4LF6 - chains A and J of the 21 polymer chains in the assembly; structure by X-ray diffraction, 3.31 A resolution.

[Chain A]
Molecule: 16S rRNA
From: Thermus thermophilus
Sequence (1522 nucleotides; each row starts with the number of its first residue; note: 43 numbers in that range are skipped by the numbering (no residue carries them; nothing is unmodelled there); a row labelled like 190A-190L holds insertion residues (190A, then the next letters in order); numbering starts at 0):
     0 UUUGUUGGAGAGUUUGAUCCUGGCUCAGGGUGAACGCUGGCGGCGUGCCU
    50 AAGACAUGCAAGUCGUGCGGG
    73 CCGCGGGGUUUU
    88 ACUCCG
    95 UGGUC
   101 AGCGGCGGACGGGUGAGUAACGCGUGGGU
  129A G
   130 ACCUACCCGGAAGAGGGGGACAACCCGGGGAAACUCGGGCUAAUCCCCCA
   180 UGUGGACCCGC
190A-190L CCCUUGGGGUGU
   191 GUCCAAAGGGCUUU
   216 GCCCGCUUCCGGAUGGGCCCGCGUCCCAUCAGCUAGUUGGUGGGGUAAUG
   266 GCCCACCAAGGCGACGACGGGUAGCCGGUCUGAGAGGAUGGCCGGCCACA
   316 GGGGCACUGAGACACGGGCCCCACUCCUACGGGAGGCAGCAGUUAGGAAU
   366 CUUCCGCAAUGGGCGCAAGCCUGACGGAGCGACGCCGCUUGGAGGAAGAA
   416 GCCCUUCGGGGUGUAAACUCCUGAA
   442 CCCGGGACGAAACCCCCGACGA
   474 GGGGACUGACGGUACCGGG
   494 GUAAUAGCGCCGGCCAACUCCGUGCCAGCAGCCGCGGUAAUACGGAGGGC
   544 GCGAGCGUUACCCGGAUUCACUGGGCGUAAAGGGCGUGUAGGCGGCCUGG
   594 GGCGUCCCAUGUGAAAGACCACGGCUCAACCGUGGGGGAGCGUGGGAUAC
   644 GCUCAGGCUAGACGGUGGGAGAGGGUGGUGGAAUUCCCGGAGUAGCGGUG
   694 AAAUGCGCAGAUACCGGGAGGAACGCCGAUGGCGAAGGCAGCCACCUGGU
   744 CCACCCGUGACGCUGAGGCGCGAAAGCGUGGGGAGCAAACCGGAUUAGAU
   794 ACCCGGGUAGUCCACGCCCUAAACGAUGCGCGCUAGGUCUCUGGGUCU
   848 CCUGGGGGCCGAAGCUAACGCGUUAAGCGCGCCGCCUGGGGAGUACGGCC
   898 GCAAGGCUGAAACUCAAAGGAAUUGACGGGGGCCCGCACAAGCGGUGGAG
   948 CAUGUGGUUUAAUUCGAAGXAACGCGAAGAACCUUACCAGGCCUUGACAU
   998 GCUAGG
 1003A G
  1004 AACCCGGGUGAAAGCCUGGGGUGCCCC
1030A-1030D GCGA
  1031 GGGGAGCCCUAGCACAGGUGCUGCAUGGCCGUCGUCAGCUCGUGCCGUGA
  1081 GGUGUUGGGUUAAGUCCCGCAACGAGCGCAACCCCCGCCGUUAGUUGCCA
  1131 GCGGUUCGGCCGGGCACUCUAACGGGACUGCCCGCGAAA
  1171 GCGGGAGGAAGGAGGGGACGACGUCUGGUCAGCAUGGCCCUUACGGCCUG
  1221 GGCGACACACGUGCUACAAUGCCCACUACAAAGCGAUGCCACCCGGCAAC
  1271 GGGGAGCUAAUCGCAAAAAGGUGGGCCCAGUUCGGAUUGGGGUCUGCAAC
  1321 CCGACCCCAUGAAGCCGGAAUCGCUAGUAAUCGCGGAUCAG
 1361A C
  1362 CAUGCCGCGGUGAAUACGUUCCCGGGCCUUGUACACACXGCCXGUXACGC
  1412 CAUGGGAGCGGGCUCUACCCGAAGUCGCCGGG
  1446 AGCCUACGGG
  1459 CAGGCGCCGAGGGUAGGGCCCGUGACUGGGGCGAAGUCGUAACAAGGUAG
  1509 CUGUACCGGAAGGUGCGGCUGGAU
 1532A C
  1533 CA
  1536 CUCCUUUCU
Unresolved in the structure: 0-4, 1532A, 1536-1541
Construct notes: conflict C1533 (A2157 in M26923.1), A1534 (C2158 in M26923.1)
Modified positions: PSU (pseudouridine-5'-monophosphate) at position 516, 7MG (7N-methyl-8-hydroguanosine-5'-monophosphate) at position 527, M2G (N2-dimethylguanosine-5'-monophosphate) at position 966, 5MC (5-methylcytidine-5'-monophosphate) at position 967, 2MG (2N-methylguanosine-5'-monophosphate) at position 1207, 5MC (5-methylcytidine-5'-monophosphate) at position 1400, 4OC (4n,o2'-methylcytidine-5'-monophosphate) at position 1402, 5MC (5-methylcytidine-5'-monophosphate) at position 1404, 5MC (5-methylcytidine-5'-monophosphate) at position 1407, UR3 (3-methyluridine-5'-monophoshate) at position 1498, PSU (pseudouridine-5'-monophosphate) at position 1540, PSU (pseudouridine-5'-monophosphate) at position 1541
Bound ions: Mg2+ site 1: U12, G22; Mg2+ site 2: U12, C526; K+ site 1 near U14 (its only coordinating residue here); Mg2+ site 3 near G21 (its only coordinating residue here); Mg2+ site 4 near C48 (its only coordinating residue here); Mg2+ site 5 near A53 (its only coordinating residue here); Mg2+ site 6 near G105 (its only coordinating residue here); Mg2+ site 7 near G107 (its only coordinating residue here); Mg2+ site 8: A109, G331; Mg2+ site 9: G115, A116, G117, G289; Mg2+ site 10: A116, G117, G289; Mg2+ site 11: C121, G124, U125, G236; 12 more K+ sites not listed; 64 more Mg2+ sites not listed
Ligand contacts:
  - neomycin (NMY), molecule 1: U45, G112, G113, C307, C308, G309, C355, A356, A389, C390, G391, G392, A393
  - neomycin (NMY), molecule 2: C58, A59, G371, C372, C386, U387, G388
  - neomycin (NMY), molecule 3: A119, A120, C121, G122, C123, G236, C237, G238, U239, C240, C241, C242, C280, G281, A282, G284, G285
  - neomycin (NMY), molecule 4: G567, G568, C569, G570, G575, G821, G874, C875, G876, C877, C880
  - neomycin (NMY), molecule 5: G610, A611, C612, C613, A614, C615, G616, A622, C623, C624, G625, U626, G627
  - neomycin (NMY), molecule 6: G1405, U1406, 5MC_1407, A1408, C1409, G1489, C1490, G1491, A1492, A1493, G1494, U1495, C1496

[Chain J]
Name: ribosomal protein S10
From: Thermus thermophilus
Reference sequence: Q5SHN7 (RS10_THET8); residues 1-105 here = UniProt positions 1-105
Amino-acid sequence (105 residues; numbered 1 to 105; the number before each row is that of its first residue):
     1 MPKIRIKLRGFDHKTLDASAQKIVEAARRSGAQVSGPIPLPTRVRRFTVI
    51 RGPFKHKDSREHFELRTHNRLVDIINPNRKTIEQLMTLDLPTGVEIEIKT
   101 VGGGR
Unresolved in the structure: 1-2, 102-105

[How chain A and chain J interact]
Pairs across the interface - 71 pairs, chain A then chain J:
  G963(A) - Phe54(J)  sugar contact
  A964(A) - Phe54(J)  sugar contact
  A964(A) - Lys55(J)  hydrogen bond to the sugar
  A969(A) - Lys55(J)  salt bridge to the phosphate
  C972(A) - Lys55(J)  sugar contact
  C972(A) - His56(J)  sugar contact
  C972(A) - Lys57(J)  salt bridge to the phosphate
  G973(A) - Pro53(J)  sugar contact
  G973(A) - Phe54(J)  base contact
  G973(A) - Lys55(J)  hydrogen bond to the sugar
  G973(A) - Lys57(J)  salt bridge to the phosphate
  A975(A) - Thr48(J)  base contact
  A975(A) - Arg60(J)  base contact
  G1058(A) - Pro53(J)  base contact
  C1059(A) - Arg51(J)  hydrogen bond to the sugar
  C1059(A) - Pro53(J)  base contact
  C1060(A) - Arg51(J)  sugar contact
  C1060(A) - Gly52(J)  sugar contact
  C1060(A) - His56(J)  hydrogen bond to the sugar
  G1061(A) - His56(J)  hydrogen bond to the sugar
  G1061(A) - Ser59(J)  phosphate contact
  A1123(A) - Ser35(J)  hydrogen bond to the sugar
  A1123(A) - Gly36(J)  phosphate contact
  A1123(A) - Pro37(J)  sugar contact
  A1123(A) - Ile38(J)  hydrogen bond to the sugar
  A1123(A) - Pro39(J)  base contact
  G1124(A) - Val34(J)  phosphate contact
  G1124(A) - Ser35(J)  sugar contact
  G1124(A) - Gly36(J)  phosphate contact
  G1124(A) - Ile38(J)  phosphate contact
  U1125(A) - Arg5(J)  hydrogen bond to the base
  U1125(A) - Ile38(J)  phosphate contact
  U1125(A) - Asp73(J)  base contact
  U1150(A) - Pro39(J)  base contact
  U1150(A) - Leu40(J)  hydrogen bond to the sugar
  U1150(A) - Pro41(J)  sugar contact
  A1151(A) - Pro39(J)  sugar contact
  A1151(A) - Leu40(J)  sugar contact
  A1151(A) - Pro41(J)  phosphate contact
  A1151(A) - Thr42(J)  hydrogen bond to the phosphate
  A1152(A) - His13(J)  phosphate contact
  A1152(A) - Asp17(J)  hydrogen bond to the sugar
  A1152(A) - His68(J)  salt bridge to the phosphate
  A1152(A) - Arg70(J)  salt bridge to the phosphate
  C1153(A) - His13(J)  salt bridge to the phosphate
  C1189(A) - Arg51(J)  salt bridge to the phosphate
  G1197(A) - His56(J)  base contact
  G1198(A) - Phe54(J)  sugar contact
  G1198(A) - Lys55(J)  sugar contact
  U1199(A) - Phe54(J)  sugar contact
  G1202(A) - Pro53(J)  base contact
  G1253(A) - Val44(J)  phosphate contact
  G1253(A) - Arg46(J)  salt bridge to the phosphate
  C1254(A) - Arg43(J)  base contact
  C1254(A) - Val44(J)  phosphate contact
  C1254(A) - Arg45(J)  phosphate contact
  G1255(A) - Arg43(J)  base contact
  G1255(A) - Arg45(J)  salt bridge to the phosphate
  U1278(A) - Glu97(J)  hydrogen bond to the base
  A1279(A) - Lys7(J)  sugar contact
  A1279(A) - Arg9(J)  salt bridge to the phosphate
  A1279(A) - Arg43(J)  hydrogen bond to the base
  A1280(A) - Lys7(J)  salt bridge to the phosphate
  A1280(A) - Leu40(J)  base contact
  A1280(A) - Pro41(J)  sugar contact
  A1280(A) - Arg43(J)  salt bridge to the phosphate
  C1366(A) - Arg60(J)  hydrogen bond to the sugar
  C1367(A) - Thr48(J)  hydrogen bond to the sugar
  C1367(A) - Arg60(J)  sugar contact
  C1367(A) - His62(J)  phosphate contact
  G1368(A) - His62(J)  salt bridge to the phosphate
Also at the interface, not in a pair above, chain A (35 interface residues in all): A965, C1115, A1188, U1281
Also at the interface, not in a pair above, chain J (37 interface residues in all): Ile50, Glu61, Arg66, Lys99

[In short]
35 residues of chain A and 37 residues of chain J are in contact; the contacts include 15 hydrogen bonds and
13 salt bridges. Polar contacts include U1125(A)-Arg5(J), U1278(A)-Glu97(J) and A1279(A)-Arg43(J). Bound to
chain A: 6 copies of neomycin.
Here chain A is 16S rRNA and chain J is ribosomal protein S10, both from Thermus thermophilus. Entry 4LF6
(Crystal Structure of 30S ribosomal subunit from Thermus thermophilus) was determined by X-ray diffraction.
